Entry 3GQR (X-ray diffraction, 2.40 A resolution); this record covers chains A and C of the 4 polymer chains in the assembly.

[Chain A (and C)]
Protein: Hemoglobin subunit alpha
Source organism: Felis silvestris catus
Notes: chain C of this document is another copy of the same molecule, construct and numbering; everything in this record applies to it too
UniProtKB: P07405 (HBA_FELCA); residues 1-141 here = UniProt positions 1-141
Amino-acid sequence (141 residues; row label = number of the first residue in the row):
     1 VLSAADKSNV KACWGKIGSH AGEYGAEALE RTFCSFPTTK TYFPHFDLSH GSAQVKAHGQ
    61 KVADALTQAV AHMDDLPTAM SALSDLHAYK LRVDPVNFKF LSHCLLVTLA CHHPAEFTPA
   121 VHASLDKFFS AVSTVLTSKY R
Metal / ion sites: heme Fe near H87 (its only coordinating residue here)
Small-molecule neighbours: heme (HEM): T39, Y42, F43, F46, H58, K61, V62, A65, L66, L83, L86, H87, L91, V93, N97, F98, L101, V132, L136

[Interface between chain A and chain C]
Residue-residue contacts (9; chain A residue first):
  V1(A) - R141(C)
  D126(A) - R141(C)  salt bridge
  K127(A) - R141(C)  hydrogen bond (side chain-backbone)
  R141(A) - A123(C)
  R141(A) - D126(C)  salt bridge
  R141(A) - K127(C)
  R141(A) - S130(C)  hydrogen bond (backbone-side chain)
  R141(A) - A131(C)
  R141(A) - T134(C)
Interface residues without a listed pair, chain A (5 interface residues in all): S130

[In short]
5 residues of chain A face 7 of chain C across their interface, with 2 hydrogen bonds and 2 salt bridges.
Among the polar pairs are D126(A)-R141(C), K127(A)-R141(C) and R141(A)-S130(C). Bound to chain A: heme.
Both chains are Hemoglobin subunit alpha (Felis silvestris catus). Entry 3GQR (Crystal structure determination
of cat (Felis silvestris catus) hemoglobin at 2.4 angstrom resolution) was determined by X-ray diffraction.
